Entry 3VEA (X-ray diffraction, 2.55 A resolution); this record covers chains B and A of the 4 polymer chains in the assembly.

== Chain B (and A) ==
Molecule: Macrodomain Ter protein
Organism: Yersinia pestis
Notes: chain A of this document is another copy of the same molecule, construct and numbering; everything in this record applies to it too
Reference sequence: Q8ZG78 (MATP_YERPE); residues 14-164 here correspond to UniProt positions 1-151 (UniProt number = residue number - 13)
Chain sequence (151 residues; each row starts with the number of its first residue):
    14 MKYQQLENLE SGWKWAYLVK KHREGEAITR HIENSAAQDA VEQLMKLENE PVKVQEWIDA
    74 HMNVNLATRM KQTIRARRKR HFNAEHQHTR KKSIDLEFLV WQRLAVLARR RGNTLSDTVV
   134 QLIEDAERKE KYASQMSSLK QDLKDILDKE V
Disordered / not traced: 163-164

== Interface between chain B and chain A ==
Pairs across the interface (65):
  Arg-36(B) / Arg-36(A)  hydrogen bond (side chain-backbone)
  Glu-37(B) / Arg-36(A)  salt bridge
  Gln-100(B) / Phe-111(A)
  His-101(B) / Leu-112(A)
  Arg-103(B) / Phe-111(A)  hydrogen bond (backbone-backbone)
  Lys-104(B) / Leu-109(A)
  Lys-105(B) / Ile-107(A)
  Lys-105(B) / Asp-108(A)
  Lys-105(B) / Leu-109(A)  hydrogen bond (backbone-backbone)
  Lys-105(B) / Trp-114(A)
  Ser-106(B) / Ile-107(A)
  Ser-106(B) / Asp-108(A)  hydrogen bond
  Ile-107(B) / Lys-105(A)
  Ile-107(B) / Ser-106(A)
  Ile-107(B) / Ile-107(A)  hydrogen bond (backbone-backbone)
  Ile-107(B) / Leu-109(A)  hydrophobic
  Asp-108(B) / Lys-105(A)
  Asp-108(B) / Ser-106(A)
  Leu-109(B) / Lys-104(A)
  Leu-109(B) / Lys-105(A)  hydrogen bond (backbone-backbone)
  Leu-109(B) / Ser-129(A)
  Glu-110(B) / Arg-103(A)
  Glu-110(B) / Ser-129(A)  hydrogen bond (backbone-side chain)
  Glu-110(B) / Asp-130(A)
  Phe-111(B) / Gln-100(A)
  Phe-111(B) / Arg-103(A)  hydrogen bond (backbone-backbone)
  Phe-111(B) / Lys-105(A)
  Leu-112(B) / His-101(A)
  Val-113(B) / Ser-129(A)
  Val-113(B) / Val-132(A)  hydrophobic
  Val-113(B) / Val-133(A)  hydrophobic
  Trp-114(B) / Lys-105(A)
  Arg-116(B) / Val-133(A)
  Arg-116(B) / Ile-136(A)
  Arg-116(B) / Glu-137(A)  salt bridge
  Leu-128(B) / Ile-107(A)  hydrophobic
  Ser-129(B) / Leu-109(A)
  Ser-129(B) / Glu-110(A)  hydrogen bond (side chain-backbone)
  Ser-129(B) / Val-113(A)
  Asp-130(B) / Glu-110(A)
  Val-132(B) / Val-113(A)  hydrophobic
  Val-133(B) / Val-113(A)  hydrophobic
  Leu-135(B) / Leu-135(A)
  Leu-135(B) / Ile-136(A)  hydrophobic
  Leu-135(B) / Ala-139(A)  hydrophobic
  Ile-136(B) / Arg-116(A)
  Ile-136(B) / Leu-120(A)  hydrophobic
  Ile-136(B) / Leu-135(A)  hydrophobic
  Asp-138(B) / Ala-139(A)
  Asp-138(B) / Lys-142(A)  salt bridge
  Ala-139(B) / Leu-135(A)  hydrophobic
  Glu-140(B) / Arg-116(A)  salt bridge
  Arg-141(B) / Lys-142(A)
  Lys-142(B) / Asp-138(A)  salt bridge
  Lys-142(B) / Lys-142(A)
  Lys-142(B) / Tyr-145(A)
  Glu-143(B) / Arg-124(A)  salt bridge
  Tyr-145(B) / Lys-142(A)
  Tyr-145(B) / Ala-146(A)
  Ala-146(B) / Tyr-145(A)  hydrophobic
  Met-149(B) / Gln-148(A)  hydrogen bond
  Met-149(B) / Met-149(A)  hydrophobic
  Met-149(B) / Leu-152(A)  hydrophobic
  Leu-152(B) / Lys-153(A)
  Leu-156(B) / Leu-156(A)  hydrophobic
Also at the interface, not in a pair above, chain B (39 interface residues in all): Leu-117, Leu-120, Glu-137, Gln-148
Also at the interface, not in a pair above, chain A (38 interface residues in all): Leu-117, Leu-128, Arg-141

== Overview ==
39 residues of chain B face 38 of chain A across their interface, with 10 hydrogen bonds and 6 salt bridges.
Among the polar pairs are Glu-37(B)/Arg-36(A), Arg-116(B)/Glu-137(A) and Asp-138(B)/Lys-142(A).
Chain B and chain A are both Macrodomain Ter protein (Yersinia pestis); the structure, Crystal Structure of
matP-matS23mer, was determined by X-ray diffraction, deposited together with 3VEB and 4D8J.
